PDB entry 8UTD | electron microscopy, 3.24 A resolution | chains D and B of the 5 polymer chains in the assembly

[Chain D]
Protein: scFv16
Source organism: Lama glama
Notes: antibody fragment or engineered binder
Amino-acid sequence (267 residues; row label = number of the first residue in the row; note: 3 numbers in that range are skipped by the numbering (no residue carries them; nothing is unmodelled there); a row labelled like 120A-120O holds insertion residues (120A, then the next letters in order)):
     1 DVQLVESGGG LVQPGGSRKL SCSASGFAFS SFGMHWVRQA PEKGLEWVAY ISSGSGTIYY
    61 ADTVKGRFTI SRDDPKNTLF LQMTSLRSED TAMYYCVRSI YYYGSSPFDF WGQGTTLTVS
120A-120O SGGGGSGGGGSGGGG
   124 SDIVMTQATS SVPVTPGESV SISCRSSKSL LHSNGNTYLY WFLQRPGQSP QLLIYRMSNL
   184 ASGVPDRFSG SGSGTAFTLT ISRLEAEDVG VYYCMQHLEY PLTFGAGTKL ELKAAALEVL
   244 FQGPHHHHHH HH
Not modelled in the structure: 1, 120A-120O, 236-255
Disulfide bonds: Cys147-Cys217

[Chain B]
Protein: Guanine nucleotide-binding protein G(I)/G(S)/G(T) subunit beta-1
Source organism: Homo sapiens
Reference sequence: P62873 (GBB1_HUMAN); numbering as in UniProt (aligned over 2-340)
Amino-acid sequence (358 residues; numbered -17 to 340; the number before each row is that of its first residue; numbers below 1 keep their minus sign (Met-17 is residue -17)):
   -17 MHHHHHHLEV LFQGPGSSGS ELDQLRQEAE QLKNQIRDAR KACADATLSQ ITNNIDPVGR
    43 IQMRTRRTLR GHLAKIYAMH WGTDSRLLVS ASQDGKLIIW DSYTTNKVHA IPLRSSWVMT
   103 CAYAPSGNYV ACGGLDNICS IYNLKTREGN VRVSRELAGH TGYLSCCRFL DDNQIVTSSG
   163 DTTCALWDIE TGQQTTTFTG HTGDVMSLSL APDTRLFVSG ACDASAKLWD VREGMCRQTF
   223 TGHESDINAI CFFPNGNAFA TGSDDATCRL FDLRADQELM TYSHDNIICG ITSVSFSKSG
   283 RLLLAGYDDF NCNVWDALKA DRAGVLAGHD NRVSCLGVTD DGMAVATGSW DSFLKIWN
Not modelled in the structure: -17 to 2
Sequence notes: expression tag (-17 to 1)
UniProt features mapped onto this chain:
  - modified residue: Ser2 (N-acetylserine), His266 (Phosphohistidine)

[How chain D and chain B interact]
Contacting residue pairs (10):
  Gly26(D) - Glu130(B)
  Phe27(D) - Glu130(B)
  Ala28(D) - Glu130(B)  hydrogen bond (backbone-backbone)
  Phe32(D) - Glu130(B)
  Arg98(D) - Arg129(B)  hydrogen bond (side chain-backbone)
  Tyr102(D) - Val90(B)  hydrophobic
  Tyr103(D) - Arg68(B)
  Tyr103(D) - Leu69(B)  hydrophobic
  Asp109(D) - Arg129(B)  salt bridge
  Ser185(D) - Arg129(B)
Other interface residues (no listed pair), chain D (11 interface residues in all): Val2, Phe110
Other interface residues (no listed pair), chain B (7 interface residues in all): His91, Gly131

[Summary]
The interface between chain D and chain B involves 11 residues on one side and 7 on the other; the contacts
include 2 hydrogen bonds and 1 salt bridge. Polar pairs include Asp109(D)-Arg129(B), Arg98(D)-Arg129(B) and
Ala28(D)-Glu130(B).
Chain D is scFv16 (Lama glama) and chain B is Guanine nucleotide-binding protein G(I)/G(S)/G(T) subunit beta-1
(Homo sapiens); the structure, CryoEM Structure of HCA2-Gi1 in complex with MK-1903, was determined by
electron microscopy, deposited together with 9CIB and 8UUJ.
